6LWD - chains A and C of the 3 polymer chains in the assembly; structure by X-ray diffraction, 2.41 A resolution.

== Chain A ==
Name: Endonuclease 8-like 1
Organism: Homo sapiens
Notes: EC 3.2.2.-, 4.2.99.18
Reference sequence: Q96FI4 (NEIL1_HUMAN); residues 1-295 here = UniProt positions 1-295
Amino-acid sequence (295 residues; row label = number of the first residue in the row):
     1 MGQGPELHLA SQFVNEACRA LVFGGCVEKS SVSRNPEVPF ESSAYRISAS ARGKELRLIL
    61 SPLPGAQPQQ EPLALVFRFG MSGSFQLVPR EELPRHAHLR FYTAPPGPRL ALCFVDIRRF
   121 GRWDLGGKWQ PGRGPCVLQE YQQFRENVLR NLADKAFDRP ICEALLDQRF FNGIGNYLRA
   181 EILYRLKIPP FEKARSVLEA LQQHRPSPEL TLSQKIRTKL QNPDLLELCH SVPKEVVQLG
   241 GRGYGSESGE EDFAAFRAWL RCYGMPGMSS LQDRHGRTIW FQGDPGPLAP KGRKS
Unresolved in the structure: 1, 203-221, 291-295
Differences from the reference sequence: engineered mutation Gly2 (Pro in Q96FI4), Gln3 (Glu in Q96FI4); variant Arg242 (Lys in Q96FI4)
Swiss-Prot annotation at these positions:
  - active site: Lys54 (Proton donor)
  - binding site (DNA): Asn176
  - natural variant: Ala44 (A44D: Found in a patient with childhood-onset nephrotic syndrome, focal segmental glomerulosclerosis and end-stage renal disease; uncertain significance), Ala156 (A156T: Found in a patient with childhood-onset steroid-resistant nephrotic syndrome; uncertain significance), Glu181 (E181K: Found in a patient with nephrotic syndrome also carrying mutation P-159 in MYO1E), Arg242 (K242R: In RNA edited version; this construct carries the variant)
  - mutagenesis: Lys54 (K54L: Loss of glycosylase activity), Arg277 (R277A: Strongly reduced glycosylase activity. Has little effect on AP lyase activity)
What the authors report for this chain:
  - binding site for the 13-nt DNA strand: Arg242
  - mutagenesis - R242A, R242H: decreased catalytic activity
  - mutagenesis - R242A/Y244R, R242H/Y244R: increased catalytic activity on DHU
  - mutagenesis - R242A/Y244R, R242H/Y244R: increased catalytic activity on Tg

== Chain C ==
Molecule: 13-nt DNA strand
Sequence (13 nucleotides; each row starts with the number of its first residue):
     1 TAGACCTGGA CGG

== How chain A and chain C interact ==
Pairs across the interface (13; chain A residue first):
  Arg34(A) with DC5(C), hydrogen bond to the phosphate; DC6(C), salt bridge to the phosphate
  Arg95(A) with DG8(C), salt bridge to the phosphate
  His96(A) with DT7(C), hydrogen bond to the phosphate; DG8(C), salt bridge to the phosphate
  Ile117(A) with DT7(C), sugar contact; DG8(C), sugar contact
  Arg118(A) with DC6(C), hydrogen bond to the base; DT7(C), base contact
  Arg119(A) with DC6(C), hydrogen bond to the phosphate; DT7(C), salt bridge to the phosphate
  Phe120(A) with DC5(C), base contact; DC6(C), base contact
Other interface residues (no listed pair), chain A (8 interface residues in all): Arg274
Other interface residues (no listed pair), chain C (6 interface residues in all): DT1, DA2

== Overview ==
The interface between chain A and chain C involves 8 residues on one side and 6 on the other, with 4 hydrogen
bonds and 4 salt bridges. Among the polar pairs are Arg118(A)-DC6(C), Arg34(A)-DC5(C) and His96(A)-DT7(C). The
paper reports a binding site for the 13-nt DNA strand at Arg242(A); R242A and R242H of chain A reduce
catalytic activity; 4 substitutions were tested in all.
Chain A is Endonuclease 8-like 1 (Homo sapiens) and chain C is a 13-nt DNA strand; the structure, Crystal
structure of human NEIL1(P2G, E3Q, R242) bound to duplex DNA containing spiroiminodihydantoin (Sp), was
determined by X-ray diffraction together with 6LWA, 6LWB, 6LWC, 6LWF, 6LWG, 6LWH and 10 further entries from
the same study.
